PDB entry 1YO5 | X-ray diffraction, 2.00 A resolution | chains B and C of the 3 polymer chains in the assembly

== Chain B ==
Molecule: Enhancer site of Prostate Specific Antigen Promoter Region
Notes: fragment: Antisense Strand of E site
Sequence (13 nucleotides; each row starts with the number of its first residue):
     1 ACACATCCTGCTA

== Chain C ==
Name: SAM pointed domain containing ets transcription factor
Source organism: Homo sapiens
Notes: fragment: PDEF C-terminal Ets domain
UniProtKB: O95238 (O95238_HUMAN); residue numbers follow UniProt; this construct covers 247-335
Sequence (97 residues; each row starts with the number of its first residue):
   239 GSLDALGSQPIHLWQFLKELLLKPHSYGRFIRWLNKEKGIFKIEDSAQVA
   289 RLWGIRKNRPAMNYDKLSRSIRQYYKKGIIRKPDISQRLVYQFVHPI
Disordered / not traced: 239-246, 335
Curated features (UniProtKB/Swiss-Prot):
  - DNA-binding region: Ile249 to Val332 (ETS)

== Interface between chain B and chain C ==
Residue-residue contacts (15; chain B residue first):
  DA3(B) with His250(C), sugar contact
  DC4(B) with His250(C), phosphate contact; Leu251(C), hydrogen bond to the phosphate; Lys295(C), hydrogen bond to the phosphate; Ser308(C), sugar contact; Tyr312(C), hydrogen bond to the phosphate
  DA5(B) with Trp291(C), hydrogen bond to the phosphate; Lys295(C), salt bridge to the phosphate; Arg297(C), sugar contact; Met300(C), phosphate contact; Ser308(C), phosphate contact
  DT6(B) with Ala299(C), phosphate contact; Met300(C), phosphate contact; Lys304(C), salt bridge to the phosphate; Arg307(C), base contact
Other interface residues (no listed pair), chain B (6 interface residues in all): DC7, DA13
Other interface residues (no listed pair), chain C (13 interface residues in all): Ile249, Arg326

== Overview ==
The interface between chain B and chain C involves 6 residues on one side and 13 on the other, with 4 hydrogen
bonds and 2 salt bridges. Polar contacts include DC4(B)-Leu251(C), DC4(B)-Lys295(C) and DC4(B)-Tyr312(C).
UniProt lists a DNA-binding region on chain C.
Chain B is Enhancer site of Prostate Specific Antigen Promoter Region and chain C is SAM pointed domain
containing ets transcription factor (Homo sapiens); the structure, Analysis of the 2.0A crystal structure of
the protein-DNA complex of human PDEF Ets domain bound ..., was determined by X-ray diffraction.
